7UWL - chains C and E of the 6 polymer chains in the assembly; structure by electron microscopy, 3.70 A resolution.

Chain C:
Name: Interleukin-17 receptor B
From: Homo sapiens
Reference sequence: Q9NRM6 (I17RB_HUMAN); numbering as in UniProt (aligned over 18-288)
Sequence (305 residues; row label = number of the first residue in the row):
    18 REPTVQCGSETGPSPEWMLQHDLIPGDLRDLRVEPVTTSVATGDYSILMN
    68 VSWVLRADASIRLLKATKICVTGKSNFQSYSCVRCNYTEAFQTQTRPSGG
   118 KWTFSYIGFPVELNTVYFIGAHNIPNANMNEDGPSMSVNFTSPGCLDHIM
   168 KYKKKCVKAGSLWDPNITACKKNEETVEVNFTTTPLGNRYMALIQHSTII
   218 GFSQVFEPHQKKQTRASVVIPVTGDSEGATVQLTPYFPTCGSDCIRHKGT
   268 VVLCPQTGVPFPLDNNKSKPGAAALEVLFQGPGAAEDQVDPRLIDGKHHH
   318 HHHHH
Unresolved in the structure: 18, 58-61, 273-322
Differences from the reference sequence: expression tag (289-322)
Cystine bridges: Cys24-Cys102, Cys87-Cys99, Cys162-Cys173, Cys187-Cys271, Cys257-Cys261
Glycans and other covalent adducts: N-acetylglucosamine (NAG) linked to Asn67, Asn103, Asn156, Asn183, Asn197
Ligand contacts: N-acetylglucosamine (NAG; 2-acetamido-2-deoxy-beta-D-glucopyranose): Gln95, Ser96, Tyr97
Swiss-Prot annotation at these positions:
  - glycosylation (N-linked (GlcNAc...) asparagine): Asn67, Asn103, Asn156, Asn183, Asn197, Asn283
Reported in the primary citation:
  - mutagenesis - L40A/R46E, D75A/R79E: decreased signaling
  - mutagenesis - E148R: unchanged signaling
  - mutagenesis - L40A/R46E: decreased binding to IL-17RB-IL-17RB homodimerization
  - mutagenesis - D75A/R79E, E148R: unchanged binding to IL-17RB-IL-17RB homodimerization

Chain E:
Name: Interleukin-17 receptor A
From: Homo sapiens
Reference sequence: Q96F46 (I17RA_HUMAN); residue numbers follow UniProt; this construct covers 33-317
Sequence (319 residues; row label = number of the first residue in the row):
    33 LRLLDHRALVCSQPGLNCTVKNSTCLDDSWIHPRNLTPSSPKDLQIQLHF
    83 AHTQQGDLFPVAHIEWTLQTDASILYLEGAELSVLQLNTNERLCVRFEFL
   133 SKLRHHHRRWRFTFSHFVVDPDQEYEVTVHHLPKPIPDGDPNHQSKNFLV
   183 PDCEHARMKVTTPCMSSGSLWDPNITVETLEAHQLRVSFTLWNESTHYQI
   233 LLTSFPHMENHSCFEHMHHIPAPRPEEFHQRSNVTLTLRNLKGCCRHQVQ
   283 IQPFFSSCLNDCLRHSATVSCPEMPDTPEPIPDYMSAALEVLFQGPGAAE
   333 DQVDPRLIDGKHHHHHHHH
Unresolved in the structure: 304-351
Differences from the reference sequence: expression tag (318-351)
Cystine bridges: Cys43-Cys50, Cys57-Cys126, Cys185-Cys196, Cys245-Cys276, Cys290-Cys294
Glycans and other covalent adducts: N-acetylglucosamine (NAG) linked to Asn67, Asn225, Asn265
Swiss-Prot annotation at these positions:
  - glycosylation (N-linked (GlcNAc...) asparagine): Asn49, Asn54, Asn67, Asn206, Asn225, Asn242, Asn265

How chain C and chain E interact:
Contacting residue pairs (17):
  Ile41(C) - Asp103(E)
  Ile41(C) - Ala104(E)  hydrogen bond (backbone-backbone)
  Arg46(C) - Asp172(E)  salt bridge
  Ala74(C) - Asp172(E)
  Asp75(C) - Thr69(E)
  Asp75(C) - Gly171(E)
  Asp75(C) - Asp172(E)  hydrogen bond (side chain-backbone)
  Ala76(C) - Thr69(E)
  Ala76(C) - Ser105(E)
  Ser77(C) - Asp103(E)  hydrogen bond
  Arg79(C) - Leu68(E)
  Arg79(C) - Tyr108(E)  hydrogen bond
  Leu80(C) - Ala104(E)  hydrophobic
  Gln111(C) - Asn67(E)
  Gln111(C) - Leu68(E)
  Gln111(C) - Thr69(E)
  Glu148(C) - Thr102(E)
Other interface residues (no listed pair), chain C (13 interface residues in all): Asp39, Lys118, Asp149
Other interface residues (no listed pair), chain E (14 interface residues in all): Pro70, Ser71, Lys74, Arg140
From the paper, about this interface:
  - interface residues, chain C: Arg46(C), Asp75(C), Arg79(C)
  - hot spots on chain C (mutagenesis) - L40A/R46E: decreased signaling with Interleukin-17 receptor A (chain E)
  - hot spots on chain C (mutagenesis) - L40A/R46E, D75A/R79E: abolished binding to Interleukin-17 receptor A (chain E)

Overview:
13 residues of chain C and 14 residues of chain E are in contact; the contacts include 4 hydrogen bonds and 1
salt bridge. Among the polar pairs are Arg46(C)-Asp172(E), Asp75(C)-Asp172(E) and Ser77(C)-Asp103(E). Chain C
binds N-acetylglucosamine. The paper reports that L40A/R46E and D75A/R79E of chain C reduce signaling;
interface residues Arg46(C), Asp75(C) and Arg79(C).
Here chain C is Interleukin-17 receptor B and chain E is Interleukin-17 receptor A, both from Homo sapiens.
Entry 7UWL (Structure of the IL-25-IL-17RB-IL-17RA ternary complex) was determined by electron microscopy
(same publication as 7UWJ, 7UWK, 7UWM and 7UWN).
